PDB entry 7YCN | X-ray diffraction, 2.85 A resolution | chains K and L of the 3 polymer chains in the assembly

== Chain K ==
Molecule: IY-2A Fab heavy chain
From: Homo sapiens
Notes: antibody fragment or engineered binder
Sequence (228 residues; row label = number of the first residue in the row; a row labelled like 82A-82C holds insertion residues (82A, then the next letters in order)):
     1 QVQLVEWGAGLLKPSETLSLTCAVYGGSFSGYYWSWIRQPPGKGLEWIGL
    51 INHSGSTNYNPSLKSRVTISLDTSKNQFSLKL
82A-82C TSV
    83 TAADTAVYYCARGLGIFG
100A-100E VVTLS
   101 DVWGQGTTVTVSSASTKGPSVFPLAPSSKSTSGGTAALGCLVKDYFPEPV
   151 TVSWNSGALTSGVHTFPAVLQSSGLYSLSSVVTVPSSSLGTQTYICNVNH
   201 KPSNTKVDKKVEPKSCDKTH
Disordered / not traced: 130-132, 215-220
Disulfides: Cys22-Cys92, Cys140-Cys196

== Chain L ==
Molecule: IY-2A Fab light chain
From: Homo sapiens
Notes: antibody fragment or engineered binder
Sequence (216 residues; each row starts with the number of its first residue; a row labelled like 27A-27B holds insertion residues (27A, then the next letters in order)):
     1 ANFMLTQPHSVSESPGKTVTISCTGSS
27A-27B GS
    28 IASNYVQWYQQRPGSAPTTVIYEDNQRPSGVPDRFSGSI
66A-66B DS
    67 SSNSASLTISGLRTEDEADYYCQSYDSGIWVFGGGTKLTV
  106A L
   107 GQPKAAPSVTLFPPSSEELQANKATLVCLISDFYPGAVTVAWKADSSPVK
   157 AGVETTTPSKQSNNKYAASSYLSLTPEQWKSHRSYSCQVTHEGSTVEKTV
   207 APTEC
Disordered / not traced: 1, 209-211
Disulfides: Cys23-Cys88, Cys134-Cys193

== How chain K and chain L interact ==
Contacting residue pairs (67; chain K residue first):
  Ser35(K) - Trp96(L)
  Gln39(K) - Gln38(L)  hydrogen bond
  Gln39(K) - Tyr87(L)  hydrogen bond
  Gly42(K) - Thr163(L)
  Lys43(K) - Tyr87(L)
  Gly44(K) - Tyr87(L)
  Leu45(K) - Tyr87(L)  hydrophobic
  Leu45(K) - Phe98(L)  hydrophobic
  Trp47(K) - Ile95(L)  hydrophobic
  Trp47(K) - Trp96(L)
  Trp47(K) - Phe98(L)
  Asn58(K) - Gly94(L)  hydrogen bond (side chain-backbone)
  Tyr59(K) - Ile95(L)
  Asn60(K) - Ile95(L)
  Pro61(K) - Ile95(L)
  Tyr91(K) - Gln38(L)
  Tyr91(K) - Ser42(L)
  Tyr91(K) - Ala43(L)  hydrophobic
  Val100A(K) - Tyr91(L)
  Val100B(K) - Tyr91(L)  hydrogen bond (backbone-side chain)
  Val100B(K) - Trp96(L)  hydrophobic
  Thr100C(K) - Gln34(L)
  Thr100C(K) - Tyr49(L)
  Thr100C(K) - Glu50(L)
  Thr100C(K) - Tyr91(L)
  Leu100D(K) - Gln34(L)
  Leu100D(K) - Thr46(L)
  Ser100E(K) - Gln34(L)  hydrogen bond (backbone-side chain)
  Ser100E(K) - Tyr36(L)  hydrogen bond
  Ser100E(K) - Thr46(L)  hydrogen bond (backbone-side chain)
  Trp103(K) - Tyr36(L)  hydrophobic
  Trp103(K) - Pro44(L)
  Gly104(K) - Ala43(L)
  Phe122(K) - Ser121(L)
  Phe122(K) - Glu124(L)
  Pro123(K) - Ser121(L)
  Pro123(K) - Glu123(L)
  Leu124(K) - Phe118(L)  hydrophobic
  Ala125(K) - Phe118(L)
  Ala137(K) - Phe118(L)
  Leu138(K) - Phe118(L)  hydrophobic
  Gly139(K) - Phe118(L)
  Leu141(K) - Tyr177(L)  hydrophobic
  Lys143(K) - Glu124(L)
  Lys143(K) - Thr131(L)  hydrogen bond
  His164(K) - Ser137(L)
  His164(K) - Asp138(L)  salt bridge
  His164(K) - Gln167(L)
  Phe166(K) - Leu135(L)  hydrophobic
  Phe166(K) - Ile136(L)
  Phe166(K) - Ser137(L)
  Phe166(K) - Ala174(L)
  Phe166(K) - Ser175(L)
  Pro167(K) - Thr162(L)
  Ala168(K) - Thr162(L)
  Val169(K) - Glu160(L)
  Val169(K) - Thr162(L)
  Val169(K) - Tyr177(L)  hydrophobic
  Leu170(K) - Glu160(L)
  Gln171(K) - Ser179(L)
  Ser177(K) - Tyr177(L)
  Leu178(K) - Tyr177(L)  hydrogen bond (backbone-side chain)
  Ser179(K) - Leu135(L)
  Ser179(K) - Tyr177(L)
  Val181(K) - Phe118(L)  hydrophobic
  Val181(K) - Leu135(L)  hydrophobic
  Lys209(K) - Glu123(L)  salt bridge
Interface residues without a listed pair, chain K (44 interface residues in all): Ile37, Glu46, Leu50, Asp144
Interface residues without a listed pair, chain L (40 interface residues in all): Tyr32, Pro55, Thr116, Lys129, Val133, Thr161, Ser165, Ala173

== Overview ==
44 residues of chain K face 40 of chain L across their interface; the contacts include 9 hydrogen bonds and 2
salt bridges. Polar pairs include His164(K)-Asp138(L), Lys209(K)-Glu123(L) and Gln39(K)-Gln38(L).
Chain K is IY-2A Fab heavy chain and chain L is IY-2A Fab light chain, both from Homo sapiens; the structure,
Crystal structure of SARS-CoV-2 Spike RBD in complex with IY-2A Fab, was determined by X-ray diffraction,
deposited together with 7YCK, 8HHX and 8HHZ.
